4XWZ - chains A and B; structure by X-ray diffraction, 1.90 A resolution.

== Chain A (and B) ==
Name: Fructosyl amine:oxygen oxidoreductase
Organism: Neosartorya fumigata
Notes: chain B of this document is another copy of the same molecule, construct and numbering; everything in this record applies to it too
Reference sequence: O42629 (O42629_ASPFM); residues 1-445 here = UniProt positions 1-445
Sequence (461 residues; row label = number of the first residue in the row; numbers below 1 keep their minus sign (His-15 is residue -15)):
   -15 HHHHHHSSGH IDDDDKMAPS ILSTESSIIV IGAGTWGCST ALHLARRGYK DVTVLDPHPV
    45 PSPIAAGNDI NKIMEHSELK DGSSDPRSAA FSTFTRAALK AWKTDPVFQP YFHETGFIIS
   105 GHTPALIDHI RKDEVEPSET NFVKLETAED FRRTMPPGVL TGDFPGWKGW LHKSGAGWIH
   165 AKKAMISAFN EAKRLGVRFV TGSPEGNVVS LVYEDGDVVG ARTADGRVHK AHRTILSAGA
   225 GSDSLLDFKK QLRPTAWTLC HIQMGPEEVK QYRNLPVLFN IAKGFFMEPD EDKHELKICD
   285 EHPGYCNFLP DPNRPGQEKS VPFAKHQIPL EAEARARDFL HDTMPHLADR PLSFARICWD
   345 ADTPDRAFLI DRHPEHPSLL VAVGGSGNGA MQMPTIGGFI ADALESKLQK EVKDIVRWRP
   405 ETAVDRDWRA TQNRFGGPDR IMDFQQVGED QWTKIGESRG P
Unresolved in the structure: -15 to 4, 443-445 (chain B: -15 to 6, 443-445)
Sequence notes: expression tag (-15 to 0)
Residues lining bound ligands:
  - beta-D-fructopyranose / lysine: Ile57, Glu59, Phe75, Phe101, Trp241, Phe263, Phe269, Glu285, Arg350, Ser370, Gly371, Asn372, Met375, Arg418
  - FAD (flavin-adenine dinucleotide): Ile15, Gly16, Ala17, Gly18, Thr19, Trp20, Gly21, Leu39, Asp40, Pro41, His42, Ser46, Ile48, Ala49, Ala50, Gly51, Lys56, Ile57, Gly190, Asn191, Val192, Ser221, Ala222, Gly223, Gly225, Leu229, Trp241, Thr242, Leu243, Phe269, Cys283, Cys342, Trp343, Asp344, Gly369, Ser370, Gly371, Asn372, Gly373, Ala374, Met375
What the authors report for this chain:
  - binding site for beta-D-fructopyranose: Trp241, Glu285, Arg418
  - binding site for lysine: Ile57, Glu59, Phe101, Gly371, Asn372, Met375
  - specificity-determining residues: Glu59 (by similarity / conservation)
  - contacts within the chain: His60-Thr79
  - conformationally variable residues (order/disorder transition): Asn372

== How chain A and chain B interact ==
Contacting residue pairs - 21 pairs, chain A then chain B:
  Arg136(A) - Arg136(B)
  Arg137(A) - Asp147(B)  salt bridge
  Pro141(A) - Thr145(B)
  Pro141(A) - Pro329(B)  hydrophobic
  Pro141(A) - His330(B)
  Gly142(A) - Thr145(B)
  Thr145(A) - Pro141(B)
  Thr145(A) - Gly142(B)
  Asp147(A) - Arg137(B)  salt bridge
  Gly249(A) - Glu251(B)
  Pro250(A) - Pro250(B)
  Glu251(A) - Gly249(B)
  Glu251(A) - Glu252(B)
  Glu251(A) - Arg334(B)  salt bridge
  Glu252(A) - Glu251(B)
  Glu252(A) - Glu252(B)
  Gln255(A) - His330(B)
  Pro329(A) - Pro141(B)  hydrophobic
  His330(A) - Pro141(B)
  His330(A) - Gln255(B)
  Arg334(A) - Glu251(B)  salt bridge
Other interface residues (no listed pair), chain A (15 interface residues in all): Glu133

== Overview ==
The interface between chain A and chain B involves 15 residues on one side and 14 on the other; the contacts
include 4 salt bridges. Among the polar pairs are Arg137(A)-Asp147(B) and Glu251(A)-Arg334(B). The paper
reports a binding site for lysine at Ile57(A), Glu59(A) and Phe101(A) among others; a binding site for
beta-D-fructopyranose at Trp241(A), Glu285(A) and Arg418(A).
Chain A and chain B are both Fructosyl amine:oxygen oxidoreductase (Neosartorya fumigata); the structure, The
crystal structure of Fructosyl amine: oxygen oxidoreductase (Amadoriase I) from Aspergillus fumigatus in
complex with ..., was determined by X-ray diffraction together with 4WCT from the same study.
